1RV6 - chains V and W of the 4 polymer chains in the assembly; structure by X-ray diffraction, 2.45 A resolution.

Chain V (and W):
Molecule: placenta growth factor (PlGF)
Source organism: Homo sapiens
Notes: fragment: Receptor binding domain; chain W of this document is another copy of the same molecule, construct and numbering; everything in this record applies to it too
UniProtKB: P49763 (PLGF_HUMAN); aligned to UniProt positions 37-137 over residues 19-119 (the alignment contains insertions or deletions, so no single offset holds)
Sequence (101 residues; row label = number of the first residue in the row):
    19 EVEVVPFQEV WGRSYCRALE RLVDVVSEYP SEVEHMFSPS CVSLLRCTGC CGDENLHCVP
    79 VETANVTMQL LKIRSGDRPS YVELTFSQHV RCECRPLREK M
Unresolved in the structure: 19-21, 116-119 (chain W: 19-20, 116-119)
Disulfide bonds: Cys34-Cys76, Cys65-Cys110, Cys69-Cys112
UniProt features mapped onto this chain:
  - glycosylation: Asn83 (N-linked (GlcNAc...) asparagine)

Chain V / chain W interface:
Contacting residue pairs (53; chain V residue first):
  Val22(V) with Thr85(W); Gln87(W)
  Val23(V) with Thr85(W), hydrogen bond (backbone-backbone); Gln87(W), hydrogen bond (backbone-backbone)
  Pro24(V) with Gln87(W)
  Phe25(V) with Ser56(W); Gln87(W), hydrogen bond (backbone-side chain); Leu89(W), hydrophobic
  Val28(V) with Pro57(W), hydrophobic; Val60(W), hydrophobic; Met86(W), hydrophobic; Gln87(W)
  Trp29(V) with Ser56(W); Pro57(W), hydrophobic
  Arg31(V) with Glu38(W); Leu40(W); Ser61(W)
  Ser32(V) with Leu40(W); Pro57(W); Cys59(W), hydrogen bond (side chain-backbone)
  Arg35(V) with Glu38(W), salt bridge; Ser61(W)
  Leu37(V) with Glu38(W)
  Glu38(V) with Arg35(W), salt bridge; Leu37(W)
  Leu40(V) with Arg31(W); Ser32(W); Thr66(W); Gly67(W)
  Met54(V) with Glu72(W)
  Ser56(V) with Phe25(W); Trp29(W)
  Pro57(V) with Val28(W), hydrophobic; Ser32(W)
  Ser58(V) with Cys68(W)
  Cys59(V) with Ser32(W), hydrogen bond (backbone-side chain); Cys68(W), disulfide
  Val60(V) with Val28(W), hydrophobic
  Ser61(V) with Arg35(W)
  Thr66(V) with Leu40(W)
  Gly67(V) with Leu40(W)
  Cys68(V) with Ser58(W); Cys59(W), disulfide
  Thr85(V) with Val22(W); Val23(W), hydrogen bond (backbone-backbone)
  Met86(V) with Val23(W); Val28(W), hydrophobic
  Gln87(V) with Val22(W); Val23(W), hydrogen bond (backbone-backbone); Pro24(W); Phe25(W), hydrogen bond (side chain-backbone); Val28(W)
  Leu89(V) with Phe25(W), hydrophobic
Interface residues without a listed pair, chain V (29 interface residues in all): Arg39, Leu88, Glu101
Interface residues without a listed pair, chain W (31 interface residues in all): Glu21, Arg39, Val84, Leu88, Glu101
Disulfides between the chains: Cys59(V)-Cys68(W), Cys68(V)-Cys59(W)

Overview:
Chain V and chain W form an interface of 29 and 31 residues respectively, with 2 disulfide bonds, 8 hydrogen
bonds and 2 salt bridges. Polar pairs include Arg35(V)-Glu38(W), Phe25(V)-Gln87(W) and Ser32(V)-Cys59(W).
Both chains are placenta growth factor (PlGF) (Homo sapiens). Entry 1RV6 (Crystal Structure of PlGF in Complex
with Domain 2 of VEGFR1) was determined by X-ray diffraction.
